PDB entry 8IMX | electron microscopy, 2.85 A resolution | chains S and U of the 7 polymer chains in the assembly

Chain S:
Name: GPI transamidase component PIG-S, GFP-like fluorescent chromoprotein cFP484
From: Homo sapiens
UniProtKB: chimeric construct of Q96S52, Q9U6Y3: residues 2-555 from Q96S52 (PIGS_HUMAN) positions 2-555 (same numbers); residues 574-789 from Q9U6Y3 positions 45-260 (UniProt number = residue number - 529)
Sequence (816 residues; each row starts with the number of its first residue; numbers below 1 keep their minus sign (Met-1 is residue -1)):
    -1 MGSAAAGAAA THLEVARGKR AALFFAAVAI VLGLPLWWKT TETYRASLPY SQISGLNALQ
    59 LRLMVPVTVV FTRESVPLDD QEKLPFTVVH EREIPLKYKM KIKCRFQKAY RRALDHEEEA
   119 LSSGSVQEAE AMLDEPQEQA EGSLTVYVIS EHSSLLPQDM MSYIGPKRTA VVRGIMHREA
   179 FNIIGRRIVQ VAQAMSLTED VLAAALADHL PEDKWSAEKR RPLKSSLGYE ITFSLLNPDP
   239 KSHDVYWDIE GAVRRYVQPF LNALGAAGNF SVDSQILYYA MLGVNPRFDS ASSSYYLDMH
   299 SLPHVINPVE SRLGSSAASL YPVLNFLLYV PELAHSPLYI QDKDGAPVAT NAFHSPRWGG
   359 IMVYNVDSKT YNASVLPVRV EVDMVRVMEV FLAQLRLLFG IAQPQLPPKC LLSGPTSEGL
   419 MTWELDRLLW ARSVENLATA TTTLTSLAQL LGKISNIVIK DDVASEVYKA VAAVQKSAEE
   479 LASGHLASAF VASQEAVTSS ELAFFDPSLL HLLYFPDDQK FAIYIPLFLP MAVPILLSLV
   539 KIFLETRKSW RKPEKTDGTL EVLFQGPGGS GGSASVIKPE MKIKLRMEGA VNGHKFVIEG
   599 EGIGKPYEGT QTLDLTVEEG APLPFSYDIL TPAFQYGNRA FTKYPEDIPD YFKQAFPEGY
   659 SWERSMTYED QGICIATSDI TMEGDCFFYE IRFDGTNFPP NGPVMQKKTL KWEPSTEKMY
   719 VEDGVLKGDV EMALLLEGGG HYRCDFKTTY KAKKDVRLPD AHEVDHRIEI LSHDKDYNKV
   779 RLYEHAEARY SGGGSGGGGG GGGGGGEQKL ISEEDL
Not modelled in the structure: -1 to 1, 71-80, 114-123, 173-177, 211-215, 545-814
Differences from the reference sequence: initiating methionine (-1); expression tag (0-1, 790-814); linker (556-573); conflict Glu578 (Asp49 in Q9U6Y3), Arg584 (Lys55 in Q9U6Y3), Ala588 (Asn59 in Q9U6Y3), 42 further conflict positions vs the reference (Q9U6Y3) not listed
Glycans and other covalent adducts: N-acetylglucosamine (NAG) linked to Asn267
Ligand contacts:
  - 80T ([(2R)-1-hexadecanoyloxy-3-[[3-[[(2R)-3-hexadecanoyloxy-2-[(Z)-octadec-9-enoyl]oxy-propoxy]-oxidanyl-phosphoryl]oxy-2-oxidanyl-propoxy]-oxidanyl-phosphoryl]oxy-propan-2-yl] (Z)-octadec-9-enoate): Leu11, Arg15, Arg18, Leu21, Phe22, Ala25, Val26
  - LBN (1-palmitoyl-2-oleoyl-sn-glycero-3-phosphocholine): Ala27, Ile28, Leu30, Gly31, Leu32, Trp35, Trp36, Thr39, Glu40, Asp515, Lys518, Phe519, Tyr522, Ile523, Phe526, Met529, Ala530, Ile533, Leu534
UniProt features mapped onto this chain:
  - binding site (a cardiolipin): Arg15, Arg18
  - glycosylation (N-linked (GlcNAc...) asparagine): Asn267, Asn370
  - modified residue: Tyr634 (2,3-didehydrotyrosine)
  - cross-link: Gln633 to Gly635 (2-iminomethyl-5-imidazolinone (Gln-Gly))
Reported in the primary citation:
  - mutagenesis - R549K: unchanged catalytic activity on PrP
  - mutagenesis - R549K: decreased catalytic activity on CD59
  - mutagenesis - R549E (15%-25%), R549L (15%-25%): decreased catalytic activity

Chain U:
Name: Phosphatidylinositol glycan anchor biosynthesis class U protein, GFP-like fluorescent chromoprotein cFP484
From: Homo sapiens
UniProtKB: chimeric construct of Q9H490, Q9U6Y3: residues 2-435 from Q9H490 (PIGU_HUMAN) positions 2-435 (same numbers); residues 454-669 from Q9U6Y3 positions 45-260 (UniProt number = residue number - 409)
Sequence (678 residues; numbered -1 to 676; the number before each row is that of its first residue; numbers below 1 keep their minus sign (Met-1 is residue -1)):
    -1 MGSAAPLVLV LVVAVTVRAA LFRSSLAEFI SERVEVVSPL SSWKRVVEGL SLLDLGVSPY
    59 SGAVFHETPL IIYLFHFLID YAELVFMITD ALTAIALYFA IQDFNKVVFK KQKLLLELDQ
   119 YAPDVAELIR TPMEMRYIPL KVALFYLLNP YTILSCVAKS TCAINNTLIA FFILTTIKGS
   179 AFLSAIFLAL ATYQSLYPLT LFVPGLLYLL QRQYIPVKMK SKAFWIFSWE YAMMYVGSLV
   239 VIICLSFFLL SSWDFIPAVY GFILSVPDLT PNIGLFWYFF AEMFEHFSLF FVCVFQINVF
   299 FYTIPLAIKL KEHPIFFMFI QIAVIAIFKS YPTVGDVALY MAFFPVWNHL YRFLRNIFVL
   359 TCIIIVCSLL FPVLWHLWIY AGSANSNFFY AITLTFNVGQ ILLISDYFYA FLRREYYLTH
   419 GLYLTAKDGT EAMLVLKGTL EVLFQGPGGS GGSASVIKPE MKIKLRMEGA VNGHKFVIEG
   479 EGIGKPYEGT QTLDLTVEEG APLPFSYDIL TPAFQYGNRA FTKYPEDIPD YFKQAFPEGY
   539 SWERSMTYED QGICIATSDI TMEGDCFFYE IRFDGTNFPP NGPVMQKKTL KWEPSTEKMY
   599 VEDGVLKGDV EMALLLEGGG HYRCDFKTTY KAKKDVRLPD AHEVDHRIEI LSHDKDYNKV
   659 RLYEHAEARY SGGGSGGG
Not modelled in the structure: -1 to 1, 422-676
Differences from the reference sequence: initiating methionine (-1); expression tag (0-1, 670-676); linker (436-453); conflict Glu458 (Asp49 in Q9U6Y3), Arg464 (Lys55 in Q9U6Y3), Ala468 (Asn59 in Q9U6Y3), 42 further conflict positions vs the reference (Q9U6Y3) not listed
Ligand contacts:
  - 05E / 80Y / 81Q / 2-amino-2-deoxy-alpha-D-glucopyranose: Phe356, Val357, Cys360, Ile361, Val364, Leu372, Asn383, Asn385, Phe386, Ala389, Ile390, Thr393
  - 6OU ([(2R)-1-[2-azanylethoxy(oxidanyl)phosphoryl]oxy-3-hexadecanoyloxy-propan-2-yl] (Z)-octadec-9-enoate), molecule 1: Phe27, Leu367, Pro370, Val371, His374, Tyr378
  - 6OU, molecule 2: Phe143, Asn147, Pro148, Tyr149, Leu152, Met339, Phe342, Asn346, Tyr349, Ile355, Phe356, Thr359, Cys360, Ile362, Ile363, Ser366, Leu367, Leu401, Tyr405
  - 6OU, molecule 3: Val364, Leu368, Phe386
  - 80T ([(2R)-1-hexadecanoyloxy-3-[[3-[[(2R)-3-hexadecanoyloxy-2-[(Z)-octadec-9-enoyl]oxy-propoxy]-oxidanyl-phosphoryl]oxy-2-oxidanyl-propoxy]-oxidanyl-phosphoryl]oxy-propan-2-yl] (Z)-octadec-9-enoate): Phe200, Val201, Leu204, Leu205, Val215, Lys216, Met217, Phe222, Trp223, Ser226, Trp227, Ala230, Tyr233, Val234, Ile302, Ala305, Lys309
  - LBN (1-palmitoyl-2-oleoyl-sn-glycero-3-phosphocholine): Phe288, Val292, Ile295, Asn296, Phe299
UniProt features mapped onto this chain:
  - binding site (a cardiolipin): Lys216, Met217, Lys309
  - binding site (a 2-acyl-6-[6-phosphoethanolamine-alpha-D-mannosyl-(1->2)-6-phosphoethanolamine-alpha-D-mannosyl-(1->6)-2-phosphoethanolamine-alpha-D-mannosyl-(1->4)-alpha-D-glucosaminyl]-1-(1-radyl,2-acyl-sn-glycero-3-phospho)-1D-myo-inositol): Asn383, Asn385
  - modified residue: Tyr514 (2,3-didehydrotyrosine)
  - cross-link: Gln513 to Gly515 (2-iminomethyl-5-imidazolinone (Gln-Gly))

How chain S and chain U interact:
Pairs across the interface (32):
  Ala4(S) with Gln118(U)
  Gly5(S) with His418(U)
  Ala8(S) with Thr417(U)
  Thr9(S) with His418(U)
  Glu12(S) with Lys307(U), salt bridge
  Arg15(S) with Ile306(U); Lys309(U); Glu310(U), salt bridge
  Arg18(S) with Ile306(U)
  Phe22(S) with Phe299(U); Ile302(U), hydrophobic; Pro303(U)
  Phe23(S) with Phe299(U), hydrophobic; Pro303(U), hydrophobic
  Val26(S) with Phe299(U), hydrophobic
  Leu30(S) with Ile295(U), hydrophobic
  Leu34(S) with Cys291(U), hydrophobic; Ile295(U), hydrophobic
  Trp35(S) with Phe288(U), hydrophobic
  Thr38(S) with Phe288(U)
  Thr39(S) with Phe288(U)
  Leu510(S) with Glu283(U)
  Leu511(S) with His284(U), hydrogen bond (backbone-side chain)
  Phe513(S) with Phe282(U), hydrophobic; His284(U); Phe285(U), hydrophobic
  Ile521(S) with Phe282(U), hydrophobic; Phe285(U), hydrophobic; Phe289(U)
  Tyr522(S) with Phe285(U)
  Phe526(S) with Phe288(U), hydrophobic; Phe289(U), hydrophobic
Interface residues without a listed pair, chain S (23 interface residues in all): Ala19, Leu525
Interface residues without a listed pair, chain U (22 interface residues in all): Leu287, Val292, Phe293, Tyr300

Summary:
23 residues of chain S face 22 of chain U across their interface; the contacts include 1 hydrogen bond and 2
salt bridges. Polar pairs include Glu12(S)-Lys307(U), Arg15(S)-Glu310(U) and Leu511(S)-His284(U). From the
paper: R549E and R549L of chain S reduce catalytic activity; R549K of chain S reduces catalytic activity on
CD59.
Here chain S is GPI transamidase component PIG-S, GFP-like fluorescent chromoprotein cFP484 and chain U is
Phosphatidylinositol glycan anchor biosynthesis class U protein, GFP-like fluorescent chromoprotein cFP484,
both from Homo sapiens. Entry 8IMX (Cryo-EM structure of GPI-T with a chimeric GPI-anchored protein) was
determined by electron microscopy, deposited together with 8IMY.
